Entry 7K6R (X-ray diffraction, 1.60 A resolution); this record covers chain A.

# Chain A
Protein: Nucleosome-remodeling factor subunit BPTF
Organism: Homo sapiens
Reference sequence: Q12830 (BPTF_HUMAN); residue numbers follow UniProt; this construct covers 2917-3037
Amino-acid sequence (123 residues; each row starts with the number of its first residue):
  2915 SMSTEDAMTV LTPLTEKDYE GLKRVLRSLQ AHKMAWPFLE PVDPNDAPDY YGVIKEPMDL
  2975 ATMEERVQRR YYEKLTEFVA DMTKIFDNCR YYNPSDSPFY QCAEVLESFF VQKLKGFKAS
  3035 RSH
Disordered / not traced: 2915
Sequence notes: expression tag (2915-2916)
Swiss-Prot annotation at these positions:
  - natural variant: Met2996 (M2996R: In NEDDFL)
Ligand contacts: 9ST (4-bromo-2-methyl-5-[[(3R,5R)-1-methyl-5-phenyl-piperidin-3-yl]amino]pyridazin-3-one): Trp2950, Pro2951, Phe2952, Glu2954, Pro2955, Val2956, Asp2957, Asp2960, Ala2961, Tyr2964, Cys3003, Tyr3006, Asn3007, Phe3013
What the authors report for this chain:
  - binding site for 9ST: Trp2950, Asn3007, Phe3013

# In short
Bound to chain A: compound 9ST. The paper reports a binding site for 9ST at Trp2950, Asn3007 and Phe3013.
Chain A is Nucleosome-remodeling factor subunit BPTF (Homo sapiens); the structure, Crystal structure of the
bromodomain (BD) of human Bromodomain and PHD finger-containing Transcription Factor (BPTF) bound ..., was
determined by X-ray diffraction (same publication as 7K6S, 7KDW and 7KDZ).
